6Z46 - chains B and I of the 28 polymer chains in the assembly; structure by X-ray diffraction, 3.70 A resolution.

Chain B:
Name: Proteasome subunit alpha
From: Sulfolobus acidocaldarius
Notes: EC 3.4.25.1
Reference sequence: A0A0U3GK31 (A0A0U3GK31_9CREN); residue numbers follow UniProt; this construct covers 1-242
Amino-acid sequence (242 residues; row label = number of the first residue in the row):
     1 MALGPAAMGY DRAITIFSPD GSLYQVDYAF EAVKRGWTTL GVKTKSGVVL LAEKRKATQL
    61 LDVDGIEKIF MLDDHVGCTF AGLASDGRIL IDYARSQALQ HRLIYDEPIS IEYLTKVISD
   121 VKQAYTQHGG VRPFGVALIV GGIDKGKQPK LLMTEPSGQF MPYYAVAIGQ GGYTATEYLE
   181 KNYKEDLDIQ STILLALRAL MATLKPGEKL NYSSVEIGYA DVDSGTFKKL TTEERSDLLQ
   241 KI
Disordered / not traced: 1-13, 202-207

Chain I:
Name: Proteasome subunit beta
From: Sulfolobus acidocaldarius
Notes: EC 3.4.25.1
Reference sequence: A0A0U3GVH3 (A0A0U3GVH3_9CREN); residues 2-190 here correspond to UniProt positions 7-195 (UniProt number = residue number + 5)
Amino-acid sequence (198 residues; each row starts with the number of its first residue):
     1 MTAIGIKTKD GVVLAAERRL SYGDFVLSKS ARKVFKLGRF GIAGAGIVGD IQTLTRIMNV
    61 EIKYYEMYNS RKISARAAAK LLSVILYQNK VLPYISELLF GGVDEDGPKL FILDPIGSLI
   121 EDSYAAVGSG ARVAIGVLEA EYNESLTSEA AKELAIKSMK SAVERDVMSG DGIDILIINK
   181 NNIYEDFIKI LEHHHHHH
Disordered / not traced: 1, 184-198
Construct notes: initiating methionine (1); expression tag (191-198)

Chain B / chain I interface:
Residue-residue contacts (15):
  M71(B) - M67(I)  hydrophobic
  L72(B) - M67(I)
  D73(B) - K63(I)  salt bridge
  D73(B) - M67(I)
  D74(B) - K63(I)  salt bridge
  D92(B) - Y68(I)
  R95(B) - M67(I)
  R95(B) - Y68(I)
  L99(B) - V60(I)  hydrophobic
  L99(B) - K63(I)
  L99(B) - Y64(I)  hydrophobic
  R102(B) - K63(I)
  L103(B) - R56(I)
  L103(B) - I57(I)  hydrophobic
  L103(B) - V60(I)  hydrophobic
Other interface residues (no listed pair), chain B (11 interface residues in all): S96, D106

Overview:
11 residues of chain B and 7 residues of chain I are in contact, with 2 salt bridges. Polar pairs include
D73(B)-K63(I) and D74(B)-K63(I).
Chain B is Proteasome subunit alpha and chain I is Proteasome subunit beta, both from Sulfolobus
acidocaldarius; the structure, Structure of the S. acidocaldarius 20S proteasome (Saci0613/Saci0662), was
determined by X-ray diffraction.
